6LCE - chain A; structure by X-ray diffraction, 1.78 A resolution.

[Chain A]
Name: ABC transporter substrate binding component
Organism: Bifidobacterium longum
Notes: fragment: ligand binding domain
UniProtKB: A0A0A1GL90 (A0A0A1GL90_BIFLN); residues 28-441 here = UniProt positions 28-441
Sequence (436 residues; row label = number of the first residue in the row):
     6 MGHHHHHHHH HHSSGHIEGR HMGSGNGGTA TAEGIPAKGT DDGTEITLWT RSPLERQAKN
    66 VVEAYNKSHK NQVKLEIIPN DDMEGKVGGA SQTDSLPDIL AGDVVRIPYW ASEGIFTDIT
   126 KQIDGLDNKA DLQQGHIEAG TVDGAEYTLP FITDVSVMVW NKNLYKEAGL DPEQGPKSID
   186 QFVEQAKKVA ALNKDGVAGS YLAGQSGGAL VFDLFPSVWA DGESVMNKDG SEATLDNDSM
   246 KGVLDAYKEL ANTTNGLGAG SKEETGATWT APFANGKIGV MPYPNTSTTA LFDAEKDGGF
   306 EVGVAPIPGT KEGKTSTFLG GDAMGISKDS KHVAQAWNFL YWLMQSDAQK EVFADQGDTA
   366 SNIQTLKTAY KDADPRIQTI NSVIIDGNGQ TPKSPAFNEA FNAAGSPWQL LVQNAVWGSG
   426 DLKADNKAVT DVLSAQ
Not modelled in the structure: 6-34
Construct notes: expression tag (6-27)
Modified residues: Mse6, Mse27 (selenomethionine); Mse88, Mse163, Mse231, Mse245, Mse286, Mse329, Mse349 (selenomethionine; parent Met)

[In short]
Chain A is ABC transporter substrate binding component (Bifidobacterium longum); the structure, Crystal
Structure of beta-L-arabinobiose binding protein - selenomethionine derivative, was determined by X-ray
diffraction (same publication as 6LCF).
